PDB entry 7M7F | electron microscopy, 3.20 A resolution | chains A and C of the 6 polymer chains in the assembly

Chain A:
Name: EryAI, 6-deoxyerythronolide-B synthase EryA3, modules 5 and 6 chimera
Source organism: Saccharopolyspora erythraea
Notes: EC 2.3.1.94; fragment: EryA1  + EryA3
UniProt: chimeric construct of Q5UNP6, Q03133: residues 32-1485 from Q5UNP6 (Q5UNP6_SACER) positions 557-2010 (UniProt number = residue number + 525); residues 1491-1767 from Q03133 positions 2896-3172 (UniProt number = residue number + 1405)
Chain sequence (1784 residues; row label = number of the first residue in the row):
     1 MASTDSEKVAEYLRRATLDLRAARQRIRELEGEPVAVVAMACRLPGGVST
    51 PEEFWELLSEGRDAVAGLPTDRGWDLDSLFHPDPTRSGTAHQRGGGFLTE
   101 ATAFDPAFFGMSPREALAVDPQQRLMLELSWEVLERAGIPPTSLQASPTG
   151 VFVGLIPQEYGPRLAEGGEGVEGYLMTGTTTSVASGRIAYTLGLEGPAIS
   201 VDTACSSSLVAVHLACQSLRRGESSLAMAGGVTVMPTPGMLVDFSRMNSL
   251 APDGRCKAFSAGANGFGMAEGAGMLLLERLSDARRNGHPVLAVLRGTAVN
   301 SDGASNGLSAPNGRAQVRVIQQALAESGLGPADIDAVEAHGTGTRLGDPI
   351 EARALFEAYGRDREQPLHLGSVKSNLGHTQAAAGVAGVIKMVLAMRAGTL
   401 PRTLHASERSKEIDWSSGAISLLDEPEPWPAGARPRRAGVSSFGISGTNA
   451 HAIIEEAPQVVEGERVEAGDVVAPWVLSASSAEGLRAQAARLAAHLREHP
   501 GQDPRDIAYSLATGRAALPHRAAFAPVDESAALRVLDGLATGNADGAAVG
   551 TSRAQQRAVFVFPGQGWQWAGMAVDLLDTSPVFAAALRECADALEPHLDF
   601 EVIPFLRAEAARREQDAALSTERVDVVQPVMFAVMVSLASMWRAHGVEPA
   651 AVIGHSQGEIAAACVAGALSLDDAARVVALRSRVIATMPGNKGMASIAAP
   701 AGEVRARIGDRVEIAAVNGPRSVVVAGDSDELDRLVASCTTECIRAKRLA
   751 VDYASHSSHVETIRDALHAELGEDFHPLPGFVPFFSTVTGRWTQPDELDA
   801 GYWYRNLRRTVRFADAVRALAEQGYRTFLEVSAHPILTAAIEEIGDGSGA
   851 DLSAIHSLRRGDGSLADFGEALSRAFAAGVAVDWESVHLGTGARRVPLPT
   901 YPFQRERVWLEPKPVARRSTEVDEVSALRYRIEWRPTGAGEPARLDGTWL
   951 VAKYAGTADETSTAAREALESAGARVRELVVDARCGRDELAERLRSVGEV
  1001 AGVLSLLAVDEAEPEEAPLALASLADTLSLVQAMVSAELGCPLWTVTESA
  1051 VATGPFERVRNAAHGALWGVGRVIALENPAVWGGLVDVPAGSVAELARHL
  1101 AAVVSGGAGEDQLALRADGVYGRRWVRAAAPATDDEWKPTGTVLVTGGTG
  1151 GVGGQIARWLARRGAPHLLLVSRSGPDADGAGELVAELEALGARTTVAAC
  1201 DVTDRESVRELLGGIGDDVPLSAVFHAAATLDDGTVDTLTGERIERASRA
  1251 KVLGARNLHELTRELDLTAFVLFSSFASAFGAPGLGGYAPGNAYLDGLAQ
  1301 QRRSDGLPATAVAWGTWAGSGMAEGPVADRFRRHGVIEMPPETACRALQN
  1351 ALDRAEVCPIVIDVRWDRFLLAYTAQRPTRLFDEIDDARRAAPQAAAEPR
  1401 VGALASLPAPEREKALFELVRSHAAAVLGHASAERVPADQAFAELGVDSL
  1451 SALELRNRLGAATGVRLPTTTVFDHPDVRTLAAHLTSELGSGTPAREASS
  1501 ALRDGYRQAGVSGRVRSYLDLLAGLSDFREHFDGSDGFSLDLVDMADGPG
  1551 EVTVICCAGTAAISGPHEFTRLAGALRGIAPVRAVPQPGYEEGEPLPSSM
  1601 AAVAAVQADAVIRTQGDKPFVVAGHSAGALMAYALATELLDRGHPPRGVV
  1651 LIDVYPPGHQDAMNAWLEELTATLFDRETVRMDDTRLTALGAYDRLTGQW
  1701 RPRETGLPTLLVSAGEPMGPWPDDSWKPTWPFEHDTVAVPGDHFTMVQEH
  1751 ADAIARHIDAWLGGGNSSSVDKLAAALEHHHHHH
Unresolved in the structure: 1391-1784
Sequence notes: expression tag (1-31, 1768-1784); linker (1486-1490)
Small-molecule neighbours: PN7 (N~3~-[(2S)-2-hydroxy-3,3-dimethyl-4-(phosphonooxy)butanoyl]-N-(2-sulfanylethyl)-beta-alaninamide): C205, M247, S249, F266, S309, A310, P311, H340, T342, T344, L346, G347, H378, F443, G444, I445
Swiss-Prot annotation at these positions:
  - active site: S1626 (Nucleophile), H1743 (Proton acceptor)
  - binding site (substrate): T1560, A1627, D1653
What the authors report for this chain:
  - post-translational modification sites: S1449
  - binding site for PN7: C205, H340, H378, S1449
  - catalytic residues: C205, H340, K373, H378

Chain C:
Name: 1B2 (heavy chain)
Source organism: Homo sapiens
Chain sequence (249 residues; row label = number of the first residue in the row):
     1 MAEVQLVQSGGGLVQPGRSLRLSCTASGFTFGDYAMSWVRQAPGKGLEWV
    51 GFIRSKAYGGTTEYAASVKGRFTISRDDSKSIAYLQMNSLKTEDTAVYYC
   101 TRGGTLFDYWGQGTLVTVSSASTKGPSVFPLAPSSKSTSGGTAALGCLVK
   151 DYFPEPVTVSWNSGALTSGVHTFPAVLQSSGLYSLSSVVTVPSSSLGTQT
   201 YICNVNHKPSNTKVDKKVEPKSCAALVPRGSAHHHHHHAADYKDDDDKA
Unresolved in the structure: 1-2, 136-142, 194-199, 221-249
Cystine bridges: C24-C100, C147-C203

Interface between chain A and chain C:
Residue-residue contacts (31):
  M1(A) with R54(C), hydrogen bond
  A2(A) with R54(C)
  S3(A) with R54(C); Y58(C), hydrogen bond (side chain-backbone)
  S6(A) with Y58(C)
  E7(A) with R54(C), salt bridge; Y58(C)
  K8(A) with T105(C)
  A10(A) with Y58(C)
  E11(A) with G103(C); G104(C), hydrogen bond (side chain-backbone); T105(C), hydrogen bond (side chain-backbone); L106(C), hydrogen bond (side chain-backbone)
  Y12(A) with T105(C); L106(C), hydrophobic
  R14(A) with D33(C), hydrogen bond (side chain-backbone); Y34(C); Y58(C)
  R15(A) with L106(C); D108(C), salt bridge
  L18(A) with Y34(C)
  D774(A) with N211(C); K213(C)
  F775(A) with K213(C), hydrogen bond (backbone-side chain)
  H776(A) with S160(C); S163(C); N204(C), hydrogen bond; N206(C), hydrogen bond; K213(C)
  P777(A) with S163(C), hydrogen bond (backbone-side chain)
  P779(A) with G164(C)
Also at the interface, not in a pair above, chain C (18 interface residues in all): A35, T61

Overview:
The interface between chain A and chain C involves 17 residues on one side and 18 on the other; the contacts
include 10 hydrogen bonds and 2 salt bridges. Among the polar pairs are E7(A)-R54(C), R15(A)-D108(C) and
M1(A)-R54(C). From the paper: catalytic residues C205(A), H340(A) and K373(A) among others; a binding site for
PN7 at C205(A), H340(A) and H378(A) among others.
Chain A is EryAI, 6-deoxyerythronolide-B synthase EryA3, modules 5 and 6 chimera (Saccharopolyspora erythraea)
and chain C is 1B2 (heavy chain) (Homo sapiens); the structure, 6-Deoxyerythronolide B synthase (DEBS) module
1 in complex with antibody fragment 1B2: State 1, was determined by electron microscopy together with 7M7E,
7M7G, 7M7H, 7M7I and 7M7J from the same study.
